PDB entry 3HAX | X-ray diffraction, 2.11 A resolution | chains C and D of the 5 polymer chains in the assembly

Chain C:
Protein: Ribosome biogenesis protein Nop10
From: Pyrococcus furiosus
UniProt: Q8U1R4 (NOP10_PYRFU); residue numbers follow UniProt; this construct covers 1-60
Sequence (60 residues; row label = number of the first residue in the row):
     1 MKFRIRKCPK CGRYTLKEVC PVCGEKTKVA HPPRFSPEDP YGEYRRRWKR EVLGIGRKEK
Not modelled in the structure: 1-2, 56-60
Construct notes: engineered mutation Lys-2 (Arg in Q8U1R4)
Metal / ion sites: Zn2+: Cys-8, Cys-11, Cys-20, Cys-23

Chain D:
Protein: 50S ribosomal protein L7Ae
From: Pyrococcus furiosus
UniProt: Q8U160 (RL7A_PYRFU); residues 3-124 here correspond to UniProt positions 2-123 (UniProt number = residue number - 1)
Sequence (130 residues; row label = number of the first residue in the row):
     1 MAAKPSYVKF EVPKELAEKA LQAVEIARDT GKIRKGTNET TKAVERGQAK LVIIAEDVDP
    61 EEIVAHLPPL CEEKEIPYIY VPSKKELGAA AGIEVAAASV AIIEPGKARD LVEEIAMKVK
   121 ELMKHHHHHH
Not modelled in the structure: 1-3, 125-130
Construct notes: expression tag (1-2, 125-130)

Interface between chain C and chain D:
Residue-residue contacts (18; chain C residue first):
  Lys-28(C) with Asp-59(D)
  Val-29(C) with Asp-59(D), hydrogen bond (backbone-side chain)
  Pro-33(C) with Pro-60(D), hydrophobic; Glu-62(D)
  Tyr-41(C) with Thr-41(D); Lys-42(D), hydrogen bond; Glu-45(D), hydrogen bond
  Tyr-44(C) with His-66(D); Pro-69(D); Leu-70(D), hydrophobic; Glu-73(D), hydrogen bond
  Arg-47(C) with Glu-73(D), salt bridge
  Trp-48(C) with Ser-6(D), hydrogen bond; Tyr-7(D); Glu-61(D); Ala-65(D), hydrophobic
  Glu-51(C) with Lys-9(D)
  Val-52(C) with Ser-6(D)
Also at the interface, not in a pair above, chain C (12 interface residues in all): Arg-6, Glu-43, Arg-45

Overview:
12 residues of chain C face 15 of chain D across their interface, with 5 hydrogen bonds and 1 salt bridge.
Polar pairs include Arg-47(C)/Glu-73(D), Val-29(C)/Asp-59(D) and Tyr-41(C)/Lys-42(D). The Zn2+ site is built
by Cys-8(C), Cys-11(C), Cys-20(C) and Cys-23(C).
Chain C is Ribosome biogenesis protein Nop10 and chain D is 50S ribosomal protein L7Ae, both from Pyrococcus
furiosus; the structure, Crystal structure of a substrate-bound Gar1-minus H/ACA RNP from Pyrococcus furiosus,
was determined by X-ray diffraction (same publication as 3HAY).
